7B2H - chains C and E of the 6 polymer chains in the assembly; structure by X-ray diffraction, 2.12 A resolution.

# Chain C
Protein: Methyl-coenzyme M reductase I subunit gamma
Source organism: Methanothermobacter marburgensis (strain ATCC BAA-927 / DSM 2133 / JCM 14651 / NBRC 100331 / OCM 82 / Marburg)
Notes: EC 2.8.4.1; engineered mutation(s): wild-type
Reference sequence: P11562 (MCRG_METTM); numbering as in UniProt (aligned over 1-249)
Sequence (249 residues; numbered 1 to 249; the number before each row is that of its first residue):
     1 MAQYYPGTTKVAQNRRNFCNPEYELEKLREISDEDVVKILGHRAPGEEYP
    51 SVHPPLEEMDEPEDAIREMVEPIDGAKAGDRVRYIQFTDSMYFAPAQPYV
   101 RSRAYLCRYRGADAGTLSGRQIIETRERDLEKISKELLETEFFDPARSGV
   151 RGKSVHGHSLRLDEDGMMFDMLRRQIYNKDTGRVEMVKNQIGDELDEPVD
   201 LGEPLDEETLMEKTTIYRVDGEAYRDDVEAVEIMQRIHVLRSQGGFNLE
Unresolved in the structure: 1
Ion coordination: Mg2+: Glu-249 (shared with Asp-147(E) of chain E)
Residues lining bound ligands: factor 430 (F43): Leu-117, Ser-118, Gly-119, Arg-120, Lys-153, Ser-154, Val-155, His-156, Gly-157, His-158

# Chain E
Protein: Methyl-coenzyme M reductase I subunit beta
Source organism: Methanothermobacter marburgensis (strain ATCC BAA-927 / DSM 2133 / JCM 14651 / NBRC 100331 / OCM 82 / Marburg)
Notes: EC 2.8.4.1; engineered mutation(s): wild-type
Reference sequence: P11560 (MCRB_METTM); residue numbers follow UniProt; this construct covers 1-443
Sequence (443 residues; numbered 1 to 443; the number before each row is that of its first residue):
     1 MAKFEDKVDLYDDRGNLVEEQVPLEALSPLRNPAIKSIVQGIKRTVAVNL
    51 EGIENALKTAKVGGPACKIMGRELDLDIVGNAESIAAAAKEMIQVTEDDD
   101 TNVELLGGGKRALVQVPSARFDVAAEYSAAPLVTATAFVQAIINEFDVSM
   151 YDANMVKAAVLGRYPQSVEYMGANIATMLDIPQKLEGPGYALRNIMVNHV
   201 VAATLKNTLQAAALSTILEQTAMFEMGDAVGAFERMHLLGLAYQGMNADN
   251 LVFDLVKANGKEGTVGSVIADLVERALEDGVIKVEKELTDYKVYGTDDLA
   301 MWNAYAAAGLMAATMVNQGAARAAQGVSSTLLYYNDLIEFETGLPSVDFG
   351 KVEGTAVGFSFFSHSIYGGGGPGIFNGNHIVTRHSKGFAIPCVAAAMALD
   401 AGTQMFSPEATSGLIKEVFSQVDEFREPLKYVVEAAAEIKNEI
Unresolved in the structure: 1-2
Ion coordination: Mg2+ site 1 near Asp-13 (its only coordinating residue here); Mg2+ site 2 near Glu-19 (its only coordinating residue here); Mg2+ site 3: Asp-147 (shared with Glu-249(C) of chain C); Mg2+ site 4 near Asp-271 (its only coordinating residue here)
Residues lining bound ligands:
  - 1-thioethanesulfonic acid (COM): Phe-361, Ser-365, Tyr-367
  - factor 430 (F43): Ser-365, Ile-366, Tyr-367
  - Coenzyme B (TP7): Phe-361, Phe-362, Tyr-367, Gly-368, Gly-369, His-379, Ile-380, Val-381
  - xenon (XE), molecule 1: Thr-45, Val-46, Ala-47, Ala-176, Thr-177, Ile-415, Phe-419
  - xenon (XE), molecule 2: Ala-135, Thr-136, Lys-157, Leu-161
  - xenon (XE), molecule 3: Met-178, His-199, Val-200, Ala-203, Leu-214, Phe-425
  - xenon (XE), molecule 4: Met-236, Leu-299, Ala-300, Phe-349
  - xenon (XE), molecule 5: Gly-402, Thr-403, Gln-404, Met-405

# Chain C / chain E interface
Pairs across the interface (6):
  Phe-246(C) with Val-148(E); Met-150(E), hydrophobic; Ala-153(E), hydrophobic
  Leu-248(C) with Gln-140(E); Ile-143(E), hydrophobic
  Glu-249(C) with Asp-147(E)
Interface residues without a listed pair, chain C (5 interface residues in all): Ser-242, Gln-243
Interface residues without a listed pair, chain E (8 interface residues in all): Asn-144, Ser-149

# In short
Chain C and chain E form an interface of 5 and 8 residues respectively. Bound to chain C: factor 430. Ligands
of chain E: factor 430, 1-thioethanesulfonic acid, Coenzyme B and 5 copies of xenon. The Mg2+ site 3 is built
by Glu-249(C) and Asp-147(E).
Here chain C is Methyl-coenzyme M reductase I subunit gamma and chain E is Methyl-coenzyme M reductase I
subunit beta, both from Methanothermobacter marburgensis (strain ATCC BAA-927 / DSM 2133 / JCM 14651 / NBRC
100331 / OCM 82 / Marburg). Entry 7B2H (Crystal structure of the methyl-coenzyme M reductase from
Methanothermobacter Marburgensis derivatized with xenon) was determined by X-ray diffraction (same publication
as 7B2C).
